7WNU - chains A and B of the 4 polymer chains in the assembly; structure by X-ray diffraction, 3.20 A resolution.

[Chain A (and B)]
Molecule: Ribonuclease J
Organism: Mycobacterium tuberculosis H37Rv
Notes: EC 3.5.2.6; chain B of this document is another copy of the same molecule, construct and numbering; everything in this record applies to it too
UniProtKB: P9WGZ9 (RNJ_MYCTU); numbering as in UniProt (aligned over 1-558)
Amino-acid sequence (558 residues; numbered 1 to 558; the number before each row is that of its first residue):
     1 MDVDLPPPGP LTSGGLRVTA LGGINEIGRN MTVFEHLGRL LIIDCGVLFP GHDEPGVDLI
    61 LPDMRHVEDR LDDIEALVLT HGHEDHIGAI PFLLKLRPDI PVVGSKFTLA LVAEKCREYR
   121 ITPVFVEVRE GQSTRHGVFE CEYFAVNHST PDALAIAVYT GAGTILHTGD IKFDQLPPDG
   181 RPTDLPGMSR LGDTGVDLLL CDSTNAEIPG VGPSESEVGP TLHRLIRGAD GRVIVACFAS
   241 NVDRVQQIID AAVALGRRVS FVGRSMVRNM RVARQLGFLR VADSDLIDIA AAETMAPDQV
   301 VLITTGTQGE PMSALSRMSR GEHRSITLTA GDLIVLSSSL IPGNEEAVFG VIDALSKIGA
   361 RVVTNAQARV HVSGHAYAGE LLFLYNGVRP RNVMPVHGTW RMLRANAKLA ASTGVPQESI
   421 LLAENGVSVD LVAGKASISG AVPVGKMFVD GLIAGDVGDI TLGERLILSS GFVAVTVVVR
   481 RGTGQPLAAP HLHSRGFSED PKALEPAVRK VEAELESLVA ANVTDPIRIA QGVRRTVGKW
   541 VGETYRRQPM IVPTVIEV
Unresolved in the structure: 1-5 (chain B: 1-4)
Bound ions: Zn2+ site 1: His81, His83, His148, Asp170; Zn2+ site 2: His86, His397 (shared with 1 residue of chain C)
UniProt features mapped onto this chain:
  - binding site (Zn(2+)): His81, His83, Asp85, His86, His148, Asp170, His397
  - binding site (substrate): His371 to His375
  - cross-link: Lys502 (Isoglutamyl lysine isopeptide (Lys-Gln) (interchain with Q-Cter in protein Pup))
  - mutagenesis: Asp184 (D184A: Significantly decreased beta-lactamase and RNase activity), His397 (H397V: Significantly decreased beta-lactamase and RNase activity)
From the paper describing this entry:
  - binding site for the 7-nt RNA strand: Ile27, His83, Glu84, Glu118, Ser240, Ser265, Thr305, Glu310, Ser339, Ser373, Gly374, His375, His397
  - binding site for the 7-nt RNA strand: Thr305, Ala314
  - self-association interface (contacts with another copy of this molecule); pairs are residue here / residue on that copy: Arg401-Asp353, Glu424-Lys357, Gly496-Glu464 (hydrogen bond), Glu499-Ile460 (hydrogen bond), Glu499-Thr461 (hydrogen bond), Tyr545-Leu452 (hydrogen bond), Arg547-Asp450, Arg547-Asp456, Leu468, Phe472, Met550, Val552
  - conformationally variable residues (loop rearrangement, side-chain flip): Asp58 to Leu61, Glu118, Ser240, Thr305 to Ser313, Ser339, His375, Met447 to Val449
  - mutagenesis - D85A, H86A, H397A: abolished catalytic activity
  - mutagenesis - H83A, H148A: decreased catalytic activity
  - catalytic residues: Asp85

[Chain A / chain B interface]
Residue-residue contacts (107):
  His52(A) - His52(B)
  His52(A) - Glu346(B)  salt bridge
  Pro55(A) - Ser469(B)
  Gly56(A) - Ser469(B)
  Pro342(A) - Phe349(B)  hydrophobic
  Gly343(A) - Glu345(B)
  Glu345(A) - Glu345(B)
  Glu346(A) - His52(B)
  Glu346(A) - Gly343(B)
  Phe349(A) - Pro342(B)  hydrophobic
  Phe349(A) - Arg401(B)
  Asp353(A) - Thr399(B)  hydrogen bond
  Asp353(A) - Trp400(B)
  Asp353(A) - Arg401(B)  salt bridge
  Ser356(A) - Trp400(B)
  Ser356(A) - Arg401(B)
  Ser356(A) - Arg404(B)  hydrogen bond (backbone-side chain)
  Lys357(A) - Trp400(B)
  Lys357(A) - Arg404(B)  hydrogen bond (backbone-side chain)
  Lys357(A) - Glu424(B)  salt bridge
  Ile358(A) - Arg404(B)
  Gly359(A) - Arg404(B)
  Thr399(A) - Asp353(B)  hydrogen bond
  Trp400(A) - Asp353(B)  hydrogen bond (backbone-side chain)
  Trp400(A) - Ser356(B)
  Trp400(A) - Lys357(B)
  Arg401(A) - Phe349(B)
  Arg401(A) - Ile352(B)
  Arg401(A) - Asp353(B)  salt bridge
  Arg401(A) - Ser356(B)  hydrogen bond (backbone-side chain)
  Arg404(A) - Ser356(B)  hydrogen bond (side chain-backbone)
  Arg404(A) - Lys357(B)  hydrogen bond (side chain-backbone)
  Glu424(A) - Lys357(B)  salt bridge
  Asp450(A) - Arg547(B)  salt bridge
  Gly451(A) - Tyr545(B)
  Gly451(A) - Arg546(B)
  Leu452(A) - Thr544(B)
  Leu452(A) - Tyr545(B)  hydrogen bond (backbone-backbone)
  Leu452(A) - Arg546(B)
  Ile453(A) - Tyr545(B)  hydrophobic
  Ile453(A) - Arg547(B)
  Asp456(A) - Ser498(B)
  Asp456(A) - Glu499(B)  hydrogen bond (backbone-backbone)
  Asp456(A) - Arg547(B)
  Val457(A) - Arg547(B)
  Gly458(A) - Glu499(B)  hydrogen bond (backbone-side chain)
  Asp459(A) - Glu499(B)
  Ile460(A) - Glu499(B)  hydrogen bond (backbone-side chain)
  Thr461(A) - Gly496(B)
  Thr461(A) - Phe497(B)
  Thr461(A) - Ser498(B)
  Thr461(A) - Glu499(B)  hydrogen bond
  Glu464(A) - Arg495(B)
  Glu464(A) - Gly496(B)  hydrogen bond (side chain-backbone)
  Arg465(A) - Ser469(B)  hydrogen bond (side chain-backbone)
  Arg465(A) - Gly496(B)  hydrogen bond (side chain-backbone)
  Arg465(A) - Phe497(B)  hydrogen bond (side chain-backbone)
  Leu468(A) - Leu468(B)  hydrophobic
  Leu468(A) - Phe472(B)  hydrophobic
  Ser469(A) - Pro55(B)
  Ser469(A) - Gly56(B)
  Ser469(A) - Arg465(B)
  Ser470(A) - Arg465(B)
  Phe472(A) - Leu468(B)  hydrophobic
  Phe472(A) - Phe472(B)  hydrophobic
  Thr476(A) - Ile556(B)
  Val478(A) - Val478(B)  hydrophobic
  Val478(A) - Ile556(B)  hydrophobic
  Leu487(A) - Val558(B)
  His491(A) - Thr554(B)
  His493(A) - Val552(B)
  His493(A) - Thr554(B)
  Arg495(A) - Glu464(B)
  Arg495(A) - Leu468(B)
  Arg495(A) - Met550(B)
  Arg495(A) - Val552(B)
  Gly496(A) - Thr461(B)
  Gly496(A) - Glu464(B)  hydrogen bond (backbone-side chain)
  Gly496(A) - Arg465(B)  hydrogen bond (backbone-side chain)
  Phe497(A) - Thr461(B)
  Ser498(A) - Asp456(B)  hydrogen bond
  Glu499(A) - Asp456(B)  hydrogen bond (backbone-backbone)
  Glu499(A) - Gly458(B)  hydrogen bond (side chain-backbone)
  Glu499(A) - Asp459(B)
  Glu499(A) - Ile460(B)  hydrogen bond (side chain-backbone)
  Glu499(A) - Thr461(B)  hydrogen bond (side chain-backbone)
  Tyr545(A) - Gly451(B)
  Tyr545(A) - Leu452(B)  hydrogen bond (backbone-backbone)
  Tyr545(A) - Ile453(B)
  Tyr545(A) - Asp456(B)
  Arg546(A) - Gly451(B)
  Arg546(A) - Leu452(B)
  Arg547(A) - Asp450(B)  hydrogen bond (side chain-backbone)
  Arg547(A) - Ile453(B)
  Arg547(A) - Asp456(B)  salt bridge
  Arg547(A) - Val457(B)
  Met550(A) - Phe472(B)  hydrophobic
  Met550(A) - Arg495(B)
  Val552(A) - Phe472(B)  hydrophobic
  Val552(A) - Arg495(B)
  Pro553(A) - His493(B)
  Thr554(A) - His493(B)
  Ile556(A) - Thr476(B)
  Ile556(A) - Val478(B)  hydrophobic
  Ile556(A) - His491(B)
  Val558(A) - Leu487(B)
  Val558(A) - Ala488(B)  hydrophobic
Interface residues without a listed pair, chain A (63 interface residues in all): Gly51, Ile352, Gln367, Gly471, Ala488, Asp500, Arg534, Glu543, Thr544, Glu557
Interface residues without a listed pair, chain B (60 interface residues in all): Gly51, Glu207, Gly359, Ser470, Asp500, Glu543, Pro553, Glu557

[Summary]
63 residues of chain A and 60 residues of chain B are in contact, with 26 hydrogen bonds and 7 salt bridges.
Polar contacts include His52(A)-Glu346(B), Asp353(A)-Arg401(B) and Lys357(A)-Glu424(B). The paper reports the
catalytic residue Asp85(A); D85A, H86A and H397A of chain A abolish catalytic activity; 5 substitutions were
tested in all.
Both chains are Ribonuclease J (Mycobacterium tuberculosis H37Rv). Entry 7WNU (Mycobacterium tuberculosis
Rnase J complex with 7nt RNA) was determined by X-ray diffraction together with 7WNT from the same study.
